7XI7 - chain A; structure by X-ray diffraction, 1.65 A resolution.

== Chain A ==
Molecule: Dihydrofolate reductase
Source organism: Homo sapiens
Notes: EC 1.5.1.3
Reference sequence: P00374 (DYR_HUMAN); residues 0-186 here correspond to UniProt positions 1-187 (UniProt number = residue number + 1)
Chain sequence (187 residues; numbered 0 to 186; the number before each row is that of its first residue; numbering starts at 0):
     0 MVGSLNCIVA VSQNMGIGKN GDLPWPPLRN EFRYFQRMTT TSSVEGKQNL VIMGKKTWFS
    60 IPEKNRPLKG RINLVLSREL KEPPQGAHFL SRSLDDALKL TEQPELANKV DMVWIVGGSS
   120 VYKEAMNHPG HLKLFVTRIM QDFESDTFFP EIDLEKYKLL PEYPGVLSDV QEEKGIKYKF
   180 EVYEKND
Not modelled in the structure: 0
Small-molecule neighbours: 6-hexyl-5-phenyl-pyrimidine-2,4-diamine (4RI): I7, V8, A9, L22, E30, F31, F34, T56, S59, I60, P61, V115, Y121, T136

== Overview ==
Bound to chain A: 6-hexyl-5-phenyl-pyrimidine-2,4-diamine.
Chain A is Dihydrofolate reductase (Homo sapiens); the structure, Human dihydrofolate reductase complexed with
P39, was determined by X-ray diffraction together with 7FGW, 7FGX and 7FGY from the same study.
